7CLI - chains C and B of the 4 polymer chains in the assembly; structure by X-ray diffraction, 3.00 A resolution.

# Chain C
Molecule: 18-nt DNA strand
Sequence (18 nucleotides; numbered 1 to 18; the number before each row is that of its first residue):
     1 CAAGGGGTCACCCCCTTC
Disordered / not traced: 18

# Chain B
Protein: Nuclear factor NF-kappa-B p52 subunit
Source organism: Homo sapiens
UniProtKB: Q00653 (NFKB2_HUMAN); residue numbers follow UniProt; this construct covers 1-398
Sequence (398 residues; numbered 1 to 398; the number before each row is that of its first residue):
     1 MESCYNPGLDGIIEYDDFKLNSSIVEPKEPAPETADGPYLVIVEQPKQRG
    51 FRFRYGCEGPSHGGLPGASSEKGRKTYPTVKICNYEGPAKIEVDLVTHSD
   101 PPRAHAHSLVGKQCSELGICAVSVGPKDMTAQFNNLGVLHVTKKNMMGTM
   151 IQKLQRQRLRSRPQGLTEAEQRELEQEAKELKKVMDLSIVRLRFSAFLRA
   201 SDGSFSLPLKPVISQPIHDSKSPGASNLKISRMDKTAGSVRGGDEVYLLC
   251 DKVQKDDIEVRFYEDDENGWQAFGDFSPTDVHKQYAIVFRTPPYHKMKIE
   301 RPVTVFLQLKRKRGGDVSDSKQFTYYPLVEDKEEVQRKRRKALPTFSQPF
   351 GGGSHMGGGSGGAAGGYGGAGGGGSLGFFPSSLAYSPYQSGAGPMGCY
Disordered / not traced: 1-33, 330-398
UniProt features mapped onto this chain:
  - region: Phe346 to Gly377 (GRR)
  - motif: Arg337 to Lys341 (Nuclear localization signal)
  - modified residue (Phosphoserine): Ser23, Ser161
Cystine bridges: Cys114-Cys120
Reported in the primary citation:
  - binding site for the 18-nt DNA strand: Arg52, Arg54, Tyr55, Cys57, Glu58, Ser61, His62, Lys143, Lys221
  - contacts within the chain: Arg49-Ser226, Arg49-Ala225, Ser226-Arg311
  - mutagenesis - K144A: decreased binding to the 18-nt DNA strand
  - mutagenesis - K144A: unchanged binding to Bcl3
  - binding site for the 18-nt DNA strand (chain C): Arg52, Arg54, Tyr55, Ser61, His62, Lys143, Lys221
  - mutagenesis - K144A: decreased binding to the 18-nt DNA strand (chain C)

# How chain C and chain B interact
Contacting residue pairs (12; chain C residue first):
  DA2(C) - Ser61(B)  hydrogen bond to the phosphate
  DA3(C) - Ser61(B)  base contact
  DA3(C) - Asn135(B)  phosphate contact
  DG4(C) - Arg54(B)  base contact
  DG4(C) - His62(B)  hydrogen bond to the base
  DG4(C) - Gly63(B)  phosphate contact
  DG4(C) - Gly64(B)  phosphate contact
  DG5(C) - Arg52(B)  base contact
  DG5(C) - Arg54(B)  hydrogen bond to the base
  DG5(C) - His62(B)  base contact
  DG6(C) - Arg52(B)  hydrogen bond to the base
  DG7(C) - Lys221(B)  hydrogen bond to the base
Also at the interface, not in a pair above, chain B (9 interface residues in all): Glu58

# Overview
Chain C and chain B form an interface of 6 and 9 residues respectively, with 5 hydrogen bonds. Polar pairs
include DG4(C)-His62(B), DG5(C)-Arg54(B) and DG6(C)-Arg52(B). The paper reports a binding site for the 18-nt
DNA strand at Arg52(B), Arg54(B) and Tyr55(B) among others; K144A of chain B reduces binding to the 18-nt DNA
strand.
Chain C is an 18-nt DNA strand and chain B is Nuclear factor NF-kappa-B p52 subunit (Homo sapiens); the
structure, Structure of NF-kB p52 homodimer bound to P-Selectin kB DNA fragment, was determined by X-ray
diffraction, deposited together with 7W7L, 7VUP and 7VUQ.
